PDB entry 7F86 | X-ray diffraction, 2.21 A resolution | chains H and I of the 8 polymer chains in the assembly

== Chain H ==
Protein: Phycoerythrin alpha subunit
From: Halomicronema sp. R31DM
Amino-acid sequence (164 residues; numbered 1 to 164; the number before each row is that of its first residue):
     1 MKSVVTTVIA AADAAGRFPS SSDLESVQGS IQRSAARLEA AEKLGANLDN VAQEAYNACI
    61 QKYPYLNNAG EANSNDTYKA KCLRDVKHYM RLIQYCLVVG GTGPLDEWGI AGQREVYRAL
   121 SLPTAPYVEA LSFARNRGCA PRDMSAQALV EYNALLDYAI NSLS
Covalently attached groups: phycoerythrobilin (PEB) linked to C82, C139
Residues lining bound ligands:
  - phycoerythrobilin (PEB), molecule 1: L24, E25, Q28
  - phycoerythrobilin (PEB), molecule 2: R33, Q147, V150, E151
  - phycoerythrobilin (PEB), molecule 3: K43, L44, N47, N50, V51, E54, R137, G138, R142, D143, M144, Y152
  - phycoerythrobilin (PEB), molecule 4: C59, L66, A72, N73, Y78, K81, R84, D85, V86, H88, Y89, L92, W108, V116, Y117, L120, L122, P123, P126, Y127

== Chain I ==
Protein: Phycoerythrin beta subunit
From: Halomicronema sp. R31DM
Amino-acid sequence (184 residues; each row starts with the number of its first residue):
     1 MLDAFSRAVV QADASTSVVG DVSALKQFIA QGNRRLDAVN AIASNASCMV SDAIAGMICE
    61 NQGLIQAGGN CYPNRRMAAC LRDGEIILRY VTYALLAGDA SVLDDRCLNG LKETYAALGV
   121 PTTSTVRAVQ IMKAQAAAHI KDTPSEARAG AKLRKMGSPV VEDRCSSLVA EASSYFDRVI
   181 AALS
Covalently attached groups: phycoerythrobilin (PEB) linked to C80, C165
Modified positions: N70 (N-methyl asparagine; MEN)
Residues lining bound ligands:
  - phycoerythrobilin (PEB), molecule 1: A30, Q31, N33, R34, L36, D37, A38, I140, K141, D142, S158, P159, V160, V161, R164, L168
  - phycoerythrobilin (PEB), molecule 2: N45, C48, D52, A55, G56, C59, E60, R127, I131, A134, Q135, A138, H139, T143, P144, S145, R148, A149, K152, L153, R154
  - phycoerythrobilin (PEB), molecule 3: I54, M57, L64, N70, C71, R75, R76, A79, R82, D83, I86, Y90, R106, C107, L111, T114, Y115, L118, V120, P121, S124, T125, A128
  - phycoerythrobilin (PEB), molecule 4: I58, I65, Y72, P73, N74, M77

== Chain H / chain I interface ==
Pairs across the interface (62):
  M1(H) - M1(I)  hydrogen bond (backbone-backbone)
  M1(H) - L2(I)  hydrophobic
  M1(H) - S6(I)
  S3(H) - D3(I)  hydrogen bond
  V5(H) - D3(I)
  V5(H) - L96(I)  hydrophobic
  T6(H) - M1(I)
  T6(H) - D3(I)
  I9(H) - M1(I)  hydrophobic
  I9(H) - Y93(I)
  I9(H) - A97(I)  hydrophobic
  A10(H) - M1(I)
  A12(H) - Y93(I)
  D13(H) - R89(I)  salt bridge
  D13(H) - Y90(I)  hydrogen bond
  D13(H) - Y93(I)  hydrogen bond (backbone-side chain)
  D13(H) - R106(I)  salt bridge
  G16(H) - R89(I)
  R17(H) - R89(I)
  R17(H) - Y93(I)  hydrogen bond (backbone-side chain)
  F18(H) - A43(I)  hydrophobic
  F18(H) - A46(I)  hydrophobic
  F18(H) - E85(I)
  F18(H) - L88(I)
  F18(H) - R89(I)
  F18(H) - T92(I)
  P19(H) - V39(I)  hydrophobic
  P19(H) - A43(I)
  P19(H) - T92(I)
  P19(H) - Y93(I)
  L24(H) - L36(I)
  L24(H) - V39(I)  hydrophobic
  L24(H) - N40(I)
  L24(H) - L96(I)  hydrophobic
  V27(H) - L36(I)  hydrophobic
  Q28(H) - N33(I)  hydrogen bond
  I31(H) - I29(I)
  I31(H) - G32(I)
  I31(H) - N33(I)
  S34(H) - I29(I)
  L38(H) - K26(I)
  E42(H) - V22(I)
  E42(H) - K26(I)  salt bridge
  G45(H) - V18(I)
  L48(H) - V18(I)  hydrophobic
  R91(H) - D13(I)  salt bridge
  R91(H) - T16(I)
  R91(H) - S17(I)
  Q94(H) - V18(I)
  Q94(H) - V19(I)  hydrogen bond (side chain-backbone)
  Y95(H) - V9(I)  hydrophobic
  Y95(H) - A12(I)
  Y95(H) - D13(I)  hydrogen bond (side chain-backbone)
  Y95(H) - S17(I)  hydrogen bond (side chain-backbone)
  Y95(H) - V19(I)
  V98(H) - F5(I)
  V98(H) - V19(I)  hydrophobic
  V98(H) - L25(I)  hydrophobic
  V99(H) - S6(I)
  V99(H) - V9(I)  hydrophobic
  W108(H) - V9(I)  hydrophobic
  W108(H) - D13(I)
Also at the interface, not in a pair above, chain H (32 interface residues in all): V8, D23, S30, A41, P104
Also at the interface, not in a pair above, chain I (34 interface residues in all): V10, V102

== Overview ==
The interface between chain H and chain I involves 32 residues on one side and 34 on the other, with 9
hydrogen bonds and 4 salt bridges. Among the polar pairs are D13(H)-R89(I), D13(H)-R106(I) and E42(H)-K26(I).
Bound to chain H: phycoerythrobilin. Chain I binds phycoerythrobilin.
Chain H is Phycoerythrin alpha subunit and chain I is Phycoerythrin beta subunit, both from Halomicronema sp.
R31DM; the structure, Crystal structure of Phycoerythrin from Halomicronema Sp. R31DM, was determined by X-ray
diffraction.
